4GHC - chains B and C of the 4 polymer chains in the assembly; structure by X-ray diffraction, 1.55 A resolution.

[Chain B (and C)]
Protein: Homoprotocatechuate 2,3-dioxygenase
From: Brevibacterium fuscum
Notes: EC 1.13.11.15; chain C of this document is another copy of the same molecule, construct and numbering; everything in this record applies to it too
Reference sequence: Q45135 (Q45135_9MICO); residue numbers follow UniProt; this construct covers 1-365
Sequence (365 residues; numbered 1 to 365; the number before each row is that of its first residue):
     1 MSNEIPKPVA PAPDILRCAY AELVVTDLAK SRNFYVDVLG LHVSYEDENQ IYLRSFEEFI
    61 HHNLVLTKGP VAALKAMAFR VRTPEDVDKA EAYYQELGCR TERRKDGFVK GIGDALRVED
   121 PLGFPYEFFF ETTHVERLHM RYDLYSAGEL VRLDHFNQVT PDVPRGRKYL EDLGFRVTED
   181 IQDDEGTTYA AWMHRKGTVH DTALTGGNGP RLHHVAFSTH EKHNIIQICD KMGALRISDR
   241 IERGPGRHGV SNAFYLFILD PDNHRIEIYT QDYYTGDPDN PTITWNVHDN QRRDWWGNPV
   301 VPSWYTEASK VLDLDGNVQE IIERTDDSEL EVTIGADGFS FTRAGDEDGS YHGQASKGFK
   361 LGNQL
Disordered / not traced: 1-2, 363-365 (chain C: 1, 363-365)
Sequence notes: engineered mutation Phe257 (Tyr in Q45135)
Ion coordination: Fe2+: His155, His214, Glu267; Ca2+: Asp184, Glu185
From the paper describing this entry:
  - catalytic residues: His200 (citing earlier work)

[How chain B and chain C interact]
Contacting residue pairs (20):
  Met140(B) - Ala234(C)
  Tyr142(B) - Gln227(C)  hydrogen bond (backbone-side chain)
  Tyr142(B) - Asp230(C)
  Tyr142(B) - Lys231(C)
  Tyr142(B) - Ala234(C)
  Asp143(B) - Ala234(C)
  Asp143(B) - Leu235(C)
  Tyr145(B) - Ala147(C)  hydrophobic
  Tyr145(B) - Gln227(C)
  Ala147(B) - Tyr145(C)
  Ala147(B) - Ala147(C)
  His223(B) - His223(C)
  Gln227(B) - Tyr142(C)  hydrogen bond (side chain-backbone)
  Gln227(B) - Tyr145(C)
  Asp230(B) - Tyr142(C)
  Lys231(B) - Tyr142(C)
  Ala234(B) - Met140(C)
  Ala234(B) - Tyr142(C)
  Ala234(B) - Asp143(C)
  Leu235(B) - Asp143(C)
Other interface residues (no listed pair), chain B (14 interface residues in all): Arg141, Ser146, Glu221
Other interface residues (no listed pair), chain C (14 interface residues in all): Arg141, Ser146, Glu221

[In short]
The chain B/chain C interface involves 14 residues from each chain; the contacts include 2 hydrogen bonds. The
hydrogen-bonded pair is Tyr142(B)-Gln227(C). The Fe2+ site is built by His155(B), His214(B) and Glu267(B).
Asp184(B) and Glu185(B) form the Ca2+ site. The paper reports the catalytic residue His200(B).
Both chains are Homoprotocatechuate 2,3-dioxygenase (Brevibacterium fuscum). Entry 4GHC (Structure of Y257F
variant of Homoprotocatechuate 2,3-Dioxygenase from B.fuscum at 1.55 Ang resolution) was determined by X-ray
diffraction together with 4GHD, 4GHE, 4GHF, 4GHG and 4GHH from the same study.
